Entry 9FOJ (electron microscopy, 3.82 A resolution); this record covers chains A and B of the 6 polymer chains in the assembly.

[Chain A (and B)]
Protein: Envelope protein E
From: Langat virus (strain TP21)
Notes: chain B of this document is another copy of the same molecule, construct and numbering; everything in this record applies to it too
UniProt: P29837 (POLG_LANVT); residues 1-496 here correspond to UniProt positions 281-776 (UniProt number = residue number + 280)
Amino-acid sequence (496 residues; each row starts with the number of its first residue):
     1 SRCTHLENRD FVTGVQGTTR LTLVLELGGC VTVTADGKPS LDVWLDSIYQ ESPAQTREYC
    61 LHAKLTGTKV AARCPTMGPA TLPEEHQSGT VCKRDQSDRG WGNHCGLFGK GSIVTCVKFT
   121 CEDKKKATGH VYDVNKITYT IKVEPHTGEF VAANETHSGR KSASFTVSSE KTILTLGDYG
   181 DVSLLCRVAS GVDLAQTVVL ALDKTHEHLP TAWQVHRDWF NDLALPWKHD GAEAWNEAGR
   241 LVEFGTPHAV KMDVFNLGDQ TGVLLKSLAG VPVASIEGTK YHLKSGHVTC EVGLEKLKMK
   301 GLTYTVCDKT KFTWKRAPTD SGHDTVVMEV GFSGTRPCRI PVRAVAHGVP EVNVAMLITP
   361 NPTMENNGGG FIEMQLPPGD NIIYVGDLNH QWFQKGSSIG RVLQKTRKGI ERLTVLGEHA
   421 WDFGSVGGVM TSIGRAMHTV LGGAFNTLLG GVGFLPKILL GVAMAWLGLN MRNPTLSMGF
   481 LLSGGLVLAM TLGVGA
Covalently attached groups: N-acetylglucosamine (NAG) linked to N154
UniProt features mapped onto this chain:
  - region: D98 to G111 (Fusion peptide)
  - site: A496 (Cleavage)
  - glycosylation: N154 (N-linked (GlcNAc...) asparagine)
From the paper describing this entry:
  - post-translational modification sites: N154

[Interface between chain A and chain B]
Residue-residue contacts - 52 pairs, chain A then chain B:
  H5(A) with G102(B)
  E7(A) with D98(B)
  L65(A) with H208(B)
  D98(A) with E7(B)
  W101(A) with F150(B), hydrophobic; R316(B); T319(B); V327(B), hydrophobic
  G102(A) with H5(B); F150(B); A152(B); A153(B), hydrogen bond (backbone-backbone)
  H104(A) with A152(B); N154(B), hydrogen bond
  L107(A) with T319(B)
  F108(A) with T4(B); D320(B); V327(B), hydrophobic
  F150(A) with W101(B), hydrophobic; G102(B)
  A152(A) with G102(B); H104(B)
  A153(A) with G102(B), hydrogen bond (backbone-backbone)
  N154(A) with H104(B)
  H208(A) with L65(B); V254(B); F255(B); N256(B), hydrogen bond (backbone-backbone)
  L209(A) with N256(B)
  P210(A) with F255(B)
  V254(A) with H208(B)
  F255(A) with H208(B); P210(B)
  N256(A) with H208(B), hydrogen bond (backbone-backbone); L209(B)
  L257(A) with L265(B)
  D259(A) with G262(B), hydrogen bond (backbone-backbone)
  G262(A) with D259(B), hydrogen bond (backbone-backbone)
  V263(A) with V263(B), hydrophobic
  L265(A) with L257(B)
  R316(A) with W101(B); C105(B)
  A317(A) with W101(B)
  T319(A) with W101(B); L107(B); F108(B)
  D320(A) with F108(B)
  S321(A) with F108(B)
  V327(A) with W101(B); F108(B), hydrophobic
  M328(A) with W101(B)
  F371(A) with W101(B), hydrophobic
Interface residues without a listed pair, chain A (36 interface residues in all): T4, N103, C105, Q260
Interface residues without a listed pair, chain B (37 interface residues in all): T68, G106, Q260, A317, S321, M328, F371

[Summary]
Chain A and chain B form an interface of 36 and 37 residues respectively, with 7 hydrogen bonds. Among the
polar pairs are H104(A)-N154(B), G102(A)-A153(B) and H208(A)-N256(B). The paper reports a modification site at
N154(A).
Chain A and chain B are both Envelope protein E (Langat virus (strain TP21)); the structure, LGTV TP21. Langat
virus, strain TP21, was determined by electron microscopy together with 9FK0 and 9H28 from the same study.
